5X9J - chains A and B; structure by X-ray diffraction, 2.10 A resolution.

Chain A (and B):
Name: PrhC
Organism: Penicillium brasilianum
Notes: chain B of this document is another copy of the same molecule, construct and numbering; everything in this record applies to it too
Reference sequence: A0A1E1FFL1 (A0A1E1FFL1_9EURO); numbering as in UniProt (aligned over 1-174)
Sequence (194 residues; each row starts with the number of its first residue; numbers below 1 keep their minus sign (Met-19 is residue -19)):
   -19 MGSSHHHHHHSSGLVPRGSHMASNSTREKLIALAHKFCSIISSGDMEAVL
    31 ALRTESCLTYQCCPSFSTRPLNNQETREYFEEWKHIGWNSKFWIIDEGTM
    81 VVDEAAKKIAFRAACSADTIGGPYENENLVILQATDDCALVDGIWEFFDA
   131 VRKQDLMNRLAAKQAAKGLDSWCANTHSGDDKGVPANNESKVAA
Unresolved in the structure: -19 to 4, 156-174 (chain B: -19 to 3, 156-174)
Differences from the reference sequence: expression tag (-19 to 0)

Chain A / chain B interface:
Contacting residue pairs (54; chain A residue first):
  Arg7(A) - Asp83(B)  salt bridge
  Arg7(A) - Ala85(B)
  Arg7(A) - Ala86(B)
  Cys42(A) - Arg92(B)
  Cys43(A) - Asp129(B)
  Pro44(A) - Glu107(B)
  Pro44(A) - Asp129(B)
  Pro44(A) - Arg132(B)
  Ser45(A) - Asp129(B)  hydrogen bond
  Ser45(A) - Val131(B)
  Ser45(A) - Arg132(B)
  Asp76(A) - Trp125(B)
  Gly78(A) - Lys88(B)  hydrogen bond (backbone-side chain)
  Thr79(A) - Lys88(B)
  Thr79(A) - Ile111(B)
  Thr79(A) - Trp125(B)
  Met80(A) - Lys88(B)
  Val81(A) - Val81(B)
  Val81(A) - Asp83(B)
  Val81(A) - Lys88(B)
  Val81(A) - Ile111(B)  hydrophobic
  Val82(A) - Val82(B)
  Val82(A) - Asp83(B)  hydrogen bond (backbone-side chain)
  Asp83(A) - Arg7(B)  salt bridge
  Asp83(A) - Val81(B)
  Asp83(A) - Val82(B)  hydrogen bond (side chain-backbone)
  Ala85(A) - Arg7(B)
  Lys88(A) - Gly78(B)  hydrogen bond (side chain-backbone)
  Lys88(A) - Met80(B)
  Lys88(A) - Val81(B)
  Arg92(A) - Cys42(B)
  Arg92(A) - Trp125(B)
  Arg92(A) - Phe127(B)
  Glu107(A) - Pro44(B)
  Asn108(A) - Phe127(B)
  Leu109(A) - Leu109(B)  hydrophobic
  Leu109(A) - Ile111(B)  hydrophobic
  Leu109(A) - Phe127(B)  hydrophobic
  Ile111(A) - Val81(B)  hydrophobic
  Trp125(A) - Thr79(B)
  Phe127(A) - Arg92(B)
  Phe127(A) - Asn108(B)
  Phe127(A) - Leu109(B)  hydrophobic
  Asp129(A) - Cys43(B)
  Asp129(A) - Pro44(B)
  Asp129(A) - Ser45(B)  hydrogen bond
  Asp129(A) - Ala130(B)
  Ala130(A) - Asp129(B)
  Ala130(A) - Val131(B)
  Val131(A) - Ser45(B)
  Val131(A) - Ala130(B)
  Val131(A) - Val131(B)
  Arg132(A) - Pro44(B)
  Arg132(A) - Ser45(B)
Other interface residues (no listed pair), chain A (30 interface residues in all): Glu84, Ala86, Ile89, Ala90, Gln134
Other interface residues (no listed pair), chain B (30 interface residues in all): Asp76, Glu84, Ile89, Ala90, Gln134

Overview:
The chain A/chain B interface involves 30 residues from each chain; the contacts include 6 hydrogen bonds and
2 salt bridges. Among the polar pairs are Arg7(A)-Asp83(B), Ser45(A)-Asp129(B) and Gly78(A)-Lys88(B).
Both chains are PrhC (Penicillium brasilianum). Entry 5X9J (Structure of PrhC from Penicillium brasilianum
NBRC 6234) was determined by X-ray diffraction (same publication as 5WQF, 5WQG, 5WQI and 5X9K).
